PDB entry 3MX2 | X-ray diffraction, 1.98 A resolution | chains A and B of the 3 polymer chains in the assembly

Chain A (and B):
Molecule: Nucleoprotein
Source organism: Lassa virus
Notes: chain B of this document is another copy of the same molecule, construct and numbering; everything in this record applies to it too
UniProt: P13699 (NCAP_LASSJ); numbering as in UniProt (aligned over 1-569)
Sequence (577 residues; each row starts with the number of its first residue; numbers below 1 keep their minus sign (Gly-7 is residue -7)):
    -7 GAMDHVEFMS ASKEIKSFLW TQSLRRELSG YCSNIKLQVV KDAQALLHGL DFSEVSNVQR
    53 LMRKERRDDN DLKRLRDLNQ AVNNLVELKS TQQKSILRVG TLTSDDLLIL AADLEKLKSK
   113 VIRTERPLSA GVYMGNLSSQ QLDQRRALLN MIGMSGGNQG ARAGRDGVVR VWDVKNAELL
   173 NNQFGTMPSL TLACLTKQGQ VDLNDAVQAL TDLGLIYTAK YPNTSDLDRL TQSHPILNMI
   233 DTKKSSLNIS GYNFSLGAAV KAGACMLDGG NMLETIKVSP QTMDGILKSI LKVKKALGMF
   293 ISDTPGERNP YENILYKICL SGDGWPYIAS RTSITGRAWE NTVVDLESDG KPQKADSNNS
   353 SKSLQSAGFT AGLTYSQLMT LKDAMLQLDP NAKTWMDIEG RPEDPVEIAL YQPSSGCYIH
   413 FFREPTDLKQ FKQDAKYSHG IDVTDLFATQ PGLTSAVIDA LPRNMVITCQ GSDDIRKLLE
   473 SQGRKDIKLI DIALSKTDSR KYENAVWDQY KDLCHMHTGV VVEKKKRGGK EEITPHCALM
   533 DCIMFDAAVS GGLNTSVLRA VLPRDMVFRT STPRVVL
Disordered / not traced: -7 to 6, 147-157, 339-363, 517-521, 562-569 (chain B: -7 to 7, 147-154, 339-363, 518-521, 562-569)
Differences from the reference sequence: expression tag (-7 to 0)
Bound ions: Zn2+: Glu399, Cys506, His509, Cys529
Ligand contacts: dTTP (TTP): Met54, Arg59, Glu117, Leu120, Trp164, Leu172, Phe176, Gly177, Thr178, Ser238, Leu239, Asn240, Ile241, Ser242, Gly249, Lys253, Arg300, Asn305, Lys309, Arg323
UniProt features mapped onto this chain:
  - binding site (Mn(2+)): Asp389, Glu391, Asp533
  - binding site (Zn(2+)): Glu399, Cys506, His509, Cys529
  - site: Asp466 (Important for exonuclease activity)
  - mutagenesis: Asp389 (D389A: Loss of RNase activity), Glu391 (E391A: Loss of RNase activity), Asp466 (D466A: Loss of RNase activity)
Reported in the primary citation:
  - binding site for dTTP: Met54, Leu120, Trp164, Leu172, Phe176, Leu239, Ile241, Lys253, Arg300, Lys309, Arg323
  - mutagenesis - D389A, E391A, D466A: decreased catalytic activity
  - mutagenesis - D389A, E391A, D466A, H528A, D533A: abolished signaling

Chain A / chain B interface:
Residue-residue contacts - 21 pairs, chain A then chain B:
  Gln200(A) with Ser225(B); His226(B), hydrogen bond
  Asp204(A) with Asp204(B); Leu222(B)
  Leu207(A) with Ile208(B), hydrophobic; Asp218(B); Leu222(B), hydrophobic
  Thr210(A) with Lys212(B), hydrogen bond
  Ala211(A) with Ala211(B); Lys212(B)
  Arg221(A) with Leu207(B); Thr210(B); Gly261(B); Gly262(B)
  Leu222(A) with Leu207(B)
  Gln224(A) with Asp260(B), hydrogen bond (side chain-backbone)
  Ser225(A) with Gln200(B), hydrogen bond; Thr203(B)
  His226(A) with Asp204(B), salt bridge
  Leu259(A) with Arg221(B), hydrogen bond (backbone-side chain)
  Asp260(A) with Arg221(B)
Other interface residues (no listed pair), chain A (16 interface residues in all): Lys28, Ile208, Lys212, Asp218
Other interface residues (no listed pair), chain B (17 interface residues in all): Gln224

Summary:
Chain A and chain B form an interface of 16 and 17 residues respectively, with 5 hydrogen bonds and 1 salt
bridge. Among the polar pairs are His226(A)-Asp204(B), Gln200(A)-His226(B) and Thr210(A)-Lys212(B). The paper
reports a binding site for dTTP at Met54(A), Leu120(A) and Trp164(A) among others; D389A, E391A and D466A of
chain A, among others, abolish signaling; 5 substitutions were tested in all.
Both chains are Nucleoprotein (Lassa virus). Entry 3MX2 (Lassa fever virus Nucleoprotein complexed with dTTP)
was determined by X-ray diffraction together with 3MWP, 3MWT and 3MX5 from the same study.
